PDB entry 3BLV | X-ray diffraction, 3.20 A resolution | chains C and D of the 8 polymer chains in the assembly

== Chain C ==
Name: Isocitrate dehydrogenase [NAD] subunit 1
From: Saccharomyces cerevisiae
Notes: EC 1.1.1.41
UniProt: P28834 (IDH1_YEAST); residues 1-349 here correspond to UniProt positions 12-360 (UniProt number = residue number + 11)
Amino-acid sequence (354 residues; row label = number of the first residue in the row):
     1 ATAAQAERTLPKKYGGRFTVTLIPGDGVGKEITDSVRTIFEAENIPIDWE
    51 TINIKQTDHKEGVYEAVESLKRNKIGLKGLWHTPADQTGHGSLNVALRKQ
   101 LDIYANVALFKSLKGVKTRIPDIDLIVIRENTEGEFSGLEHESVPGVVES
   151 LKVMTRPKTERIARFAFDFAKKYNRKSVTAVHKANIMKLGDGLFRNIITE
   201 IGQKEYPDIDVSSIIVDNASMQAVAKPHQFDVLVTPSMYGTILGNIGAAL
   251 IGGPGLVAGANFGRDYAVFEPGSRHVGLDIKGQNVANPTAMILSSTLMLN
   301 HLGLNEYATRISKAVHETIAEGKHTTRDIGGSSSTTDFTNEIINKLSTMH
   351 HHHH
Unresolved in the structure: 55-59, 350-354
Modified / non-standard residues: Mse154, Mse187, Mse221, Mse238, Mse291, Mse298, Mse349 (selenomethionine; parent Met)
Differences from the reference sequence: expression tag (350-354)
Residues lining bound ligands: citrate anion (FLC): L80, T83, S92, N94, V95, R98, R129, F136, T241, R274
UniProt features mapped onto this chain:
  - binding site (substrate): R98, R129, D217
  - binding site (Mg(2+)): D217
  - site: K183 (Critical for catalysis)
What the authors report for this chain:
  - binding site for citrate anion: R98, T241
  - self-association interface (contacts with another copy of this molecule): K12 to F18

== Chain D ==
Name: Isocitrate dehydrogenase [NAD] subunit 2
From: Saccharomyces cerevisiae
Notes: EC 1.1.1.41
UniProt: P28241 (IDH2_YEAST); residues 1-354 here correspond to UniProt positions 16-369 (UniProt number = residue number + 15)
Amino-acid sequence (354 residues; each row starts with the number of its first residue):
     1 ATVKQPSIGRYTGKPNPSTGKYTVSFIEGDGIGPEISKSVKKIFSAANVP
    51 IEWESCDVSPIFVNGLTTIPDPAVQSITKNLVALKGPLATPIGKGHRSLN
   101 LTLRKTFGLFANVRPAKSIEGFKTTYENVDLVLIRENTEGEYSGIEHIVC
   151 PGVVQSIKLITRDASERVIRYAFEYARAIGRPRVIVVHKSTIQRLADGLF
   201 VNVAKELSKEYPDLTLETELIDNSVLKVVTNPSAYTDAVSVCPNLYGDIL
   251 SDLNSGLSAGSLGLTPSANIGHKISIFEAVHGSAPDIAGQDKANPTALLL
   301 SSVMMLNHMGLTNHADQIQNAVLSTIASGPENRTGDLAGTATTSSFTEAV
   351 IKRL
Unresolved in the structure: 1-3, 92-95
Modified / non-standard residues: Mse304 (selenomethionine; parent Met); Mse305 (selenomethionine; parent Met); Mse309 (selenomethionine; parent Met)
Residues lining bound ligands: citrate anion (FLC): K189, T191, I192, D222
UniProt features mapped onto this chain:
  - binding site (substrate): R104, R114, R135, D222
  - binding site (Mg(2+)): D222, D248, D252
  - site (Critical for catalysis): Y142, K189
  - modified residue (Phosphothreonine): T90, T138, T312, T334
What the authors report for this chain:
  - catalytic residues: R104, R114, R135, Y142, D248, D252 (by similarity / conservation)
  - mutagenesis - C150A, C150S: increased catalytic activity on isocitrate

== Interface between chain C and chain D ==
Residue-residue contacts - 99 pairs, chain C then chain D:
  T83(C) - T191(D)
  T83(C) - R194(D)
  P84(C) - T191(D)
  P84(C) - R194(D)  hydrogen bond (backbone-side chain)
  A85(C) - S190(D)
  D86(C) - R194(D)  hydrogen bond (backbone-side chain)
  Q87(C) - R194(D)  hydrogen bond (side chain-backbone)
  Q87(C) - L195(D)
  Q87(C) - G198(D)
  Q87(C) - N202(D)
  G89(C) - R194(D)  hydrogen bond (backbone-side chain)
  H90(C) - R194(D)
  G91(C) - R194(D)
  R119(C) - T125(D)
  R119(C) - Y126(D)
  R119(C) - V229(D)  hydrogen bond (side chain-backbone)
  R119(C) - T230(D)  hydrogen bond (side chain-backbone)
  I120(C) - Y126(D)
  F136(C) - I192(D)  hydrophobic
  E140(C) - Q193(D)
  E140(C) - R194(D)  hydrogen bond (side chain-backbone)
  E140(C) - L195(D)  hydrogen bond (side chain-backbone)
  E140(C) - A196(D)  hydrogen bond (side chain-backbone)
  G146(C) - I160(D)
  G146(C) - T161(D)
  G146(C) - R162(D)  hydrogen bond (backbone-backbone)
  G146(C) - L199(D)
  V147(C) - L159(D)  hydrophobic
  V147(C) - I160(D)
  V147(C) - T161(D)
  V148(C) - K158(D)
  V148(C) - L159(D)
  V148(C) - I160(D)  hydrogen bond (backbone-backbone)
  V148(C) - L195(D)  hydrophobic
  V148(C) - A196(D)
  V148(C) - L199(D)  hydrophobic
  E149(C) - I157(D)
  E149(C) - K158(D)
  E149(C) - L159(D)
  S150(C) - S156(D)
  S150(C) - I157(D)
  S150(C) - K158(D)  hydrogen bond (backbone-backbone)
  S150(C) - Q193(D)  hydrogen bond
  S150(C) - A196(D)
  L151(C) - Q155(D)
  L151(C) - S156(D)
  L151(C) - I157(D)  hydrophobic
  K152(C) - V154(D)
  K152(C) - Q155(D)
  K152(C) - S156(D)  hydrogen bond (backbone-backbone)
  V153(C) - V154(D)
  Mse154(C) - G152(D)
  Mse154(C) - V153(D)
  Mse154(C) - V154(D)  hydrogen bond (backbone-backbone)
  T155(C) - G152(D)
  T155(C) - V153(D)
  R156(C) - G152(D)  hydrogen bond (backbone-backbone)
  P157(C) - G152(D)
  K183(C) - Y142(D)
  K183(C) - D248(D)  salt bridge
  I186(C) - Y142(D)  hydrophobic
  Mse187(C) - E141(D)
  Mse187(C) - E146(D)
  Mse187(C) - S156(D)
  K188(C) - E146(D)  hydrogen bond (backbone-side chain)
  L189(C) - E146(D)  hydrogen bond (backbone-side chain)
  L189(C) - I148(D)  hydrophobic
  L189(C) - V154(D)  hydrophobic
  G190(C) - E146(D)  hydrogen bond (backbone-side chain)
  G190(C) - V154(D)
  G190(C) - S156(D)
  V216(C) - I249(D)  hydrophobic
  D217(C) - D248(D)
  D217(C) - I249(D)
  D217(C) - D252(D)
  S220(C) - I249(D)
  Mse221(C) - D252(D)
  Mse221(C) - G256(D)
  V224(C) - Y126(D)  hydrogen bond (backbone-side chain)
  V224(C) - V229(D)  hydrophobic
  V224(C) - L253(D)  hydrophobic
  V224(C) - L257(D)  hydrophobic
  A225(C) - G256(D)
  A225(C) - G260(D)
  Mse238(C) - Q193(D)
  Mse238(C) - Y246(D)
  T241(C) - K189(D)
  T241(C) - D222(D)
  I242(C) - I249(D)  hydrophobic
  N245(C) - D222(D)  hydrogen bond (side chain-backbone)
  N245(C) - V225(D)
  I246(C) - V225(D)  hydrophobic
  A249(C) - L226(D)
  A249(C) - V229(D)  hydrophobic
  A249(C) - T230(D)
  L250(C) - Y126(D)
  P254(C) - L226(D)  hydrophobic
  H275(C) - N223(D)
  H275(C) - L226(D)
Interface residues without a listed pair, chain C (51 interface residues in all): E135, H141, E142, L193, Y239, R274
Interface residues without a listed pair, chain D (50 interface residues in all): E127, H147, H188, N231, P232, L245, S261, L262

== Summary ==
51 residues of chain C and 50 residues of chain D are in contact, with 21 hydrogen bonds and 1 salt bridge.
Polar contacts include K183(C)-D248(D), P84(C)-R194(D) and D86(C)-R194(D). The paper reports catalytic
residues R104(D), R114(D) and R135(D) among others; C150A and C150S of chain D increase catalytic activity on
isocitrate.
Chain C is Isocitrate dehydrogenase [NAD] subunit 1 and chain D is Isocitrate dehydrogenase [NAD] subunit 2,
both from Saccharomyces cerevisiae; the structure, Yeast Isocitrate Dehydrogenase with Citrate Bound in the
Regulatory Subunits, was determined by X-ray diffraction, deposited together with 3BLW and 3BLX.
